PDB entry 5DHA | X-ray diffraction, 2.95 A resolution | chains C and D of the 4 polymer chains in the assembly

Chain C:
Molecule: Exportin-1
From: Saccharomyces cerevisiae (strain ATCC 204508 / S288c)
UniProtKB: P30822 (XPO1_YEAST); numbering as in UniProt; present here: 1-376, 414-1058
Sequence (1024 residues; row label = number of the first residue in the row; note: 37 numbers in that range are skipped by the numbering (no residue carries them; nothing is unmodelled there); numbers below 1 keep their minus sign (Gly-2 is residue -2)):
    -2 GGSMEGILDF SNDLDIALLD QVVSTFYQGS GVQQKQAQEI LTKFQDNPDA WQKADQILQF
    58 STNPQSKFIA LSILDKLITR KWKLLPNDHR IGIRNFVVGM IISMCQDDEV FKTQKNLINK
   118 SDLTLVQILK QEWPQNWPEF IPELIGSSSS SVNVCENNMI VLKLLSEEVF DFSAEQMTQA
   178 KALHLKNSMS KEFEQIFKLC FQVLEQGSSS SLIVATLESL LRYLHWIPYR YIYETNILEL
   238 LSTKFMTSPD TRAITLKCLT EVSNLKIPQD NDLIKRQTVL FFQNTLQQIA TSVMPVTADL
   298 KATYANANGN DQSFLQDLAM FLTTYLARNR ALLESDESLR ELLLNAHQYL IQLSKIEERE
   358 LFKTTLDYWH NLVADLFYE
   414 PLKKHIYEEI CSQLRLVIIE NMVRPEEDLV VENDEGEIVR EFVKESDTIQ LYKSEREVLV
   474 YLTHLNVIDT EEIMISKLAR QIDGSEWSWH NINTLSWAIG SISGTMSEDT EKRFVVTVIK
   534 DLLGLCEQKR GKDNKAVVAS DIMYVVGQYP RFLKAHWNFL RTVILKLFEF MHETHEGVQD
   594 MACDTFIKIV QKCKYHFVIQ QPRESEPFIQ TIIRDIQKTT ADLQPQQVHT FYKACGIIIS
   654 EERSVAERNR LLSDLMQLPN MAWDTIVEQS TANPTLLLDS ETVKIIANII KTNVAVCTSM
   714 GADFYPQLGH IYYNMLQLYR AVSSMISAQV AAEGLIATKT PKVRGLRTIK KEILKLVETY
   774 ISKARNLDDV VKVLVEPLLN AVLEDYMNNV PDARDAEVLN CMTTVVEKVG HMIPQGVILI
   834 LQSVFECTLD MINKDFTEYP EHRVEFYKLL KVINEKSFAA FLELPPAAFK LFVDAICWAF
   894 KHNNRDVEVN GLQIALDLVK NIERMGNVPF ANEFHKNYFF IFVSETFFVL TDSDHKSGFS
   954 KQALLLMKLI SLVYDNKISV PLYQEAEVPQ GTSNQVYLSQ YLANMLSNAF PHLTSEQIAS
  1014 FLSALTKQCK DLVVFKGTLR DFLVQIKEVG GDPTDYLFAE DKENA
Disordered / not traced: -2 to -1, 439-460, 1053-1058
Differences from the reference sequence: expression tag (-2 to 0); engineered mutation Asp441 (Val in P30822), Gly537 (Asp in P30822), Cys539 (Thr in P30822), Glu540 (Val in P30822), Gln541 (Lys in P30822), Cys1022 (Tyr in P30822)
What the authors report for this chain:
  - mutagenesis - V441D/D537G/T539C/V540E/K541Q: increased binding to NES peptides (proposed by the authors, not directly observed)

Chain D:
Molecule: Engineered Nuclear Export Signal Peptide (CPEB4 NES reverse mutant)
From: Homo sapiens
Notes: fragment: Nuclear Export Signal
Sequence (21 residues; each row starts with the number of its first residue):
     1 GGSYRMIDIL SSELSHMDFT R
Disordered / not traced: 1-5, 20-21

Chain C / chain D interface:
Residue-residue contacts (24; chain C residue first):
  Val529(C) with Met6(D), hydrophobic
  Ile532(C) with Leu10(D), hydrophobic
  Lys533(C) with Glu13(D)
  Leu536(C) with Leu10(D), hydrophobic; Glu13(D); Leu14(D); Met17(D), hydrophobic
  Lys545(C) with Phe19(D)
  Lys548(C) with Asp18(D), hydrogen bond (side chain-backbone); Phe19(D)
  Met556(C) with Met17(D), hydrophobic
  His569(C) with Ile7(D)
  Phe572(C) with Leu10(D), hydrophobic; Ser11(D); Leu14(D), hydrophobic
  Thr575(C) with Ser11(D); Ser15(D)
  Val576(C) with Leu14(D), hydrophobic
  Lys579(C) with Leu14(D); Ser15(D), hydrogen bond (side chain-backbone); Met17(D), hydrogen bond (side chain-backbone); Asp18(D), salt bridge
  Phe583(C) with Met17(D), hydrophobic
  Glu586(C) with Phe19(D)
Interface residues without a listed pair, chain C (18 interface residues in all): Lys525, Arg526, Ile555, Asn571
Interface residues without a listed pair, chain D (12 interface residues in all): Asp8, His16

In short:
18 residues of chain C face 12 of chain D across their interface, with 3 hydrogen bonds and 1 salt bridge.
Polar pairs include Lys579(C)-Asp18(D), Lys548(C)-Asp18(D) and Lys579(C)-Ser15(D). From the paper:
V441D/D537G/T539C/V540E/K541Q of chain C increase binding to NES peptides.
Here chain C is Exportin-1 (Saccharomyces cerevisiae (strain ATCC 204508 / S288c)) and chain D is Engineered
Nuclear Export Signal Peptide (CPEB4 NES reverse mutant) (Homo sapiens). Entry 5DHA (Crystal Structure of
CPEB4 NES Reverse Mutant Peptide in complex with CRM1-Ran-RanBP1) was determined by X-ray diffraction (same
publication as 5DH9, 5DHF, 5DI9 and 5DIF).
